Entry 8W88 (electron microscopy, 2.60 A resolution); this record covers chains A and R of the 5 polymer chains in the assembly.

== Chain A ==
Protein: Guanine nucleotide-binding protein G(s) subunit alpha isoforms short
From: Homo sapiens
UniProtKB: P63092 (GNAS2_HUMAN); residues 0-393 here correspond to UniProt positions 1-394 (UniProt number = residue number + 1)
Sequence (394 residues; row label = number of the first residue in the row; numbering starts at 0):
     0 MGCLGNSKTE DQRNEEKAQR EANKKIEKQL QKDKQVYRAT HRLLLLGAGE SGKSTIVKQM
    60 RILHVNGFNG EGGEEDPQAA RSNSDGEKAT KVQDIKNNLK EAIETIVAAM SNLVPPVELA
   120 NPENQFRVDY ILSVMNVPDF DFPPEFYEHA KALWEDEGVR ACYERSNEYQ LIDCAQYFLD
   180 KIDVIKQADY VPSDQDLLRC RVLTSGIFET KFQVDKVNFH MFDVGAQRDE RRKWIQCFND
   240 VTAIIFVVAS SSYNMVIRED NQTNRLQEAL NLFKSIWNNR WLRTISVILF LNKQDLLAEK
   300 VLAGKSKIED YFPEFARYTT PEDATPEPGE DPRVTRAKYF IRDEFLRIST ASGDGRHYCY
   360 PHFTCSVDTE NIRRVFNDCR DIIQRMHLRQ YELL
Unresolved in the structure: 0-7, 62-202, 252-259, 393
Construct notes: conflict Ala225 (Gly226 in P63092); variant Ser365 (Ala366 in P63092)

== Chain R ==
Protein: Trace amine-associated receptor 1
From: Homo sapiens
UniProtKB: Q96RJ0 (TAAR1_HUMAN); numbering as in UniProt (aligned over 1-339)
Sequence (339 residues; each row starts with the number of its first residue):
     1 MMPFCHNIIN ISCVKNNWSN DVRASLYSLM VLIILTTLVG NLIVIVSISH FKQLHTPTNW
    61 LIHSMATVDF LLGCLVMPYS MVRSAEHCWY FGEVFCKIHT STDIMLSSAS IFHLSFISID
   121 RYYAVCDPLR YKAKMNILVI CVMIFISWSV PAVFAFGMIF LELNFKGAEE IYYKHVHCRG
   181 GCSVFFSKIS GVLTFMTSFY IPGSIMLCVY YRIYLIAKEQ ARLISDANQK LQIGLEMKNG
   241 ISQSKERKAV KTLGIVMGVF LICWCPFFIC TVMDPFLHYI IPPTLNDVLI WFGYLNSTFN
   301 PMVYAFFYPW FRKALKMMLF GKIFQKDSSR CKLFLELSS
Unresolved in the structure: 1-18, 230-246, 317-339
Swiss-Prot annotation at these positions:
  - region: His175 to Phe186 (Extracellular Loop 2 (ECL2))
  - binding site (2-phenylethylamine): Asp103
  - glycosylation (N-linked (GlcNAc...) asparagine): Asn10, Asn17
Disulfides: Cys96-Cys182
Small-molecule neighbours: sep-856 (UJL; 1-[(7S)-5,7-dihydro-4H-thieno[2,3-c]pyran-7-yl]-N-methyl-methanamine): Asp103, Ile104, Ser107, Ser108, Val184, Phe186, Thr194, Ser198, Trp264, Phe267, Phe268, Ile290, Gly293, Tyr294

== Chain A / chain R interface ==
Residue-residue contacts - 34 pairs, chain A then chain R:
  Arg37(A) - Lys132(R)
  His40(A) - Leu129(R)  hydrogen bond (side chain-backbone)
  Asp214(A) - Arg130(R)  salt bridge
  Val216(A) - Arg130(R)
  Tyr357(A) - Ile224(R)
  Phe375(A) - Leu129(R)  hydrophobic
  Arg379(A) - Cys126(R)  hydrogen bond (side chain-backbone)
  Arg379(A) - Pro128(R)
  Arg379(A) - Leu129(R)
  Asp380(A) - Gln220(R)
  Ile382(A) - Pro128(R)  hydrophobic
  Ile382(A) - Leu129(R)  hydrophobic
  Gln383(A) - Val125(R)  hydrogen bond (side chain-backbone)
  Gln383(A) - Pro128(R)
  Gln383(A) - Ile216(R)
  Gln383(A) - Gln220(R)
  Arg384(A) - Gln220(R)  hydrogen bond
  Arg384(A) - Ile224(R)
  His386(A) - Ala124(R)  hydrogen bond (side chain-backbone)
  His386(A) - Pro128(R)
  His386(A) - Tyr131(R)
  Leu387(A) - Val125(R)  hydrophobic
  Leu387(A) - Ala217(R)  hydrophobic
  Leu387(A) - Gln220(R)
  Tyr390(A) - Arg121(R)
  Tyr390(A) - Ala124(R)  hydrophobic
  Tyr390(A) - Tyr131(R)
  Tyr390(A) - Thr252(R)
  Tyr390(A) - Tyr308(R)
  Glu391(A) - Lys248(R)  salt bridge
  Glu391(A) - Thr252(R)  hydrogen bond (backbone-side chain)
  Glu391(A) - Tyr308(R)
  Glu391(A) - Pro309(R)
  Leu392(A) - Ala249(R)
Also at the interface, not in a pair above, chain A (22 interface residues in all): Gln34, Ala38, Phe218, Thr349, Cys378, Gln389
Also at the interface, not in a pair above, chain R (27 interface residues in all): Thr58, Asp120, Ala133, Asn136, Ile213, Leu223, Asn228, Phe307, Trp310

== In short ==
22 residues of chain A face 27 of chain R across their interface, with 6 hydrogen bonds and 2 salt bridges.
Polar pairs include Asp214(A)-Arg130(R), Glu391(A)-Lys248(R) and His40(A)-Leu129(R). Bound to chain R:
sep-856. From UniProt: residue binding 2-phenylethylamine Asp103(R) on chain R.
Chain A is Guanine nucleotide-binding protein G(s) subunit alpha isoforms short and chain R is Trace
amine-associated receptor 1, both from Homo sapiens; the structure, Cryo-EM structure of the SEP363856-bound
TAAR1-Gs complex, was determined by electron microscopy (same publication as 8W87, 8W89 and 8W8A).
